PDB entry 2VQJ | X-ray diffraction, 2.10 A resolution | chain A

[Chain A]
Protein: Histone deacetylase 4
From: Homo sapiens
Notes: fragment: catalytic domain, residues 648-1057
UniProt: P56524 (HDAC4_HUMAN); residues 4-413 here correspond to UniProt positions 648-1057 (UniProt number = residue number + 644)
Amino-acid sequence (413 residues; row label = number of the first residue in the row):
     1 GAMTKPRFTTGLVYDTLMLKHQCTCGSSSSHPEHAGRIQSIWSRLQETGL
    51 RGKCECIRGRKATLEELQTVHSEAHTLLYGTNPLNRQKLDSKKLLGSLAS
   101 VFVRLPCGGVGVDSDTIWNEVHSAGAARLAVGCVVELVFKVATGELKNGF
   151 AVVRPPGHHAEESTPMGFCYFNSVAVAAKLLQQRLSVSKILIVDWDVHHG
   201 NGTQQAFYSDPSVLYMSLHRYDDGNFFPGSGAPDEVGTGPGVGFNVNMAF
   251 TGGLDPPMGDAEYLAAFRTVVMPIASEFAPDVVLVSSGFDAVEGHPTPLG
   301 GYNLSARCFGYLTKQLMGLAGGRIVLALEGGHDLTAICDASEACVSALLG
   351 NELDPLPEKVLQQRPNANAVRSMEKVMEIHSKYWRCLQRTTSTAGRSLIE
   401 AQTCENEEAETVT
Not modelled in the structure: 1-5, 408-413
Disulfides: C25-C56
Metal / ion sites: Zn2+ site 1: C23, H34; K+ site 1: D194, D196, H198, S217, L218; Zn2+ site 2: D196, H198, D290 (together with TFG); K+ site 2: F207, D210, V213, F244
Ligand contacts:
  - 1,4-diethylene dioxide (DIO): T16, L17, L19, K20, H21, Q22, F102, V110, G111, V112
  - TFG (2,2,2-trifluoro-1-{5-[(3-phenyl-5,6-dihydroimidazo[1,2-a]pyrazin-7(8h)-yl)carbonyl]thiophen-2-yl}ethane-1,1-diol): P156, H158, H159, G167, F168, C169, D196, H198, F227, D290, L299, E329, G330, G331
Swiss-Prot annotation at these positions:
  - motif: E407 to T413 (Nuclear export signal)
  - active site: H159
  - binding site (Zn(2+)): C23, C25, H31, C107
From the paper describing this entry:
  - Zn2+ coordination: H21, C23, H34, C107
  - interface residues: C25
  - binding site for TFG: P156, G167, F168, E329, G330, G331
  - mutagenesis - H332Y: abolished catalytic activity on trifluoroacetamide substrate
  - mutagenesis - H332Y: increased catalytic activity on acetylated lysine-containing peptides
  - K+ coordination: D194, S217, L218
  - mutagenesis - C25A/C56A, D115A: decreased catalytic activity
  - catalytic residues: D115
  - mutagenesis - C25A/H31A: abolished catalytic activity on acetamide substrate
  - mutagenesis - C25A/H31A: abolished binding to HDAC3
  - mutagenesis - C56A: unchanged catalytic activity

[In short]
Bound to chain A: 1,4-diethylene dioxide and compound TFG. C23 and H34 form the Zn2+ site 1. Curated
annotation (UniProt) lists active-site residue H159 and 4 Zn2+-binding residues. The paper reports the
catalytic residue D115; C25A/C56A and D115A reduce catalytic activity; 5 substitutions were tested in all.
Chain A is Histone deacetylase 4 (Homo sapiens); the structure, Structure of HDAC4 catalytic domain bound to a
trifluoromethylketone inhbitor, was determined by X-ray diffraction (same publication as 2VQW, 2VQV, 2VQM,
2VQO and 2VQQ).
